PDB entry 9BYY | electron microscopy, 4.07 A resolution (low resolution: residue-level contacts below are approximate; hydrogen-bond / salt-bridge calls are withheld) | chains C and D of the 4 polymer chains in the assembly

== Chain C (and D) ==
Protein: Ribonucleoside-diphosphate reductase subunit beta
Source organism: Bacillus subtilis
Notes: EC 1.17.4.1; chain D of this document is another copy of the same molecule, construct and numbering; everything in this record applies to it too
UniProt: P50621 (RIR2_BACSU); residue numbers follow UniProt; this construct covers 1-329
Amino-acid sequence (350 residues; each row starts with the number of its first residue; numbers below 1 keep their minus sign (Met-20 is residue -20)):
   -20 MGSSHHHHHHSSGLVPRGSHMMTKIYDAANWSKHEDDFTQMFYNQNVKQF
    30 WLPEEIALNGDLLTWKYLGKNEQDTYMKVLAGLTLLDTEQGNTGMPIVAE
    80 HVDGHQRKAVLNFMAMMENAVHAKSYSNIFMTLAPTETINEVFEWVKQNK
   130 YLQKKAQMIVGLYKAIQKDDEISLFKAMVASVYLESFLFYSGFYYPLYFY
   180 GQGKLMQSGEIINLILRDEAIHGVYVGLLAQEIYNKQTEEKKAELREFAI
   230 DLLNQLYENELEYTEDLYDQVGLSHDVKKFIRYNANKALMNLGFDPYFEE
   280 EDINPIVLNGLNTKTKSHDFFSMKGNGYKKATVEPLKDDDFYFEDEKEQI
Not modelled in the structure: -20 to 15, 291-308, 323-329
Differences from the reference sequence: initiating methionine (-20); expression tag (-19 to 0)
Metal / ion sites: Mn2+ site 1: Asp66, Glu97, His101, Glu198; Mn2+ site 2: Glu97, Glu164, Glu198, His201
Swiss-Prot annotation at these positions:
  - active site: Tyr105
  - binding site (Fe cation): Asp66, Glu97, His101, Glu164, Glu198, His201

== How chain C and chain D interact ==
Pairs across the interface - 25 pairs, chain C then chain D:
  Tyr22(C) - Ala99(D)
  Phe29(C) - Phe29(D)
  Leu31(C) - Tyr22(D)
  Thr67(C) - His84(D)
  Gly70(C) - Asn91(D)
  Asn71(C) - His84(D)
  Asn71(C) - Lys87(D)
  His84(C) - Thr67(D)
  His84(C) - Asn71(D)
  Lys87(C) - Asn71(D)
  Ala88(C) - Asn98(D)
  Asn91(C) - Ala94(D)
  Asn91(C) - Asn98(D)
  Phe92(C) - Met95(D)
  Ala94(C) - Asn91(D)
  Met95(C) - Asn91(D)
  Met95(C) - Phe92(D)
  Met95(C) - Met95(D)
  Asn98(C) - Lys87(D)
  Asn98(C) - Ala88(D)
  Asn98(C) - Asn91(D)
  Ala99(C) - Tyr22(D)
  Ala99(C) - Ala88(D)
  Lys103(C) - Tyr22(D)
  Lys309(C) - Glu34(D)
Interface residues without a listed pair, chain C (19 interface residues in all): Val26, Pro75
Interface residues without a listed pair, chain D (17 interface residues in all): Val26, Leu31, Lys103

== Overview ==
19 residues of chain C face 17 of chain D across their interface. The Mn2+ site 1 is built by Asp66(C),
Glu97(C), His101(C) and Glu198(C). UniProt lists active-site residue Tyr105(C) and 6 Fe cation-binding
residues on chain C.
Chain C and chain D are both Ribonucleoside-diphosphate reductase subunit beta (Bacillus subtilis); the
structure, Class 9 model for turnover condition of Bacillus subtilis ribonucleotide reductase complex, was
determined by electron microscopy, deposited together with 9BW3, 9BWX, 9BX2, 9BX3, 9BX6, 9BX8 and 39 further
entries.
